Entry 6ZXQ (X-ray diffraction, 1.40 A resolution); this record covers chain A.

== Chain A ==
Protein: Adenylosuccinate synthetase
Source organism: Helicobacter pylori 26695
Notes: EC 6.3.4.4
UniProt: P56137 (PURA_HELPY); numbering as in UniProt (aligned over 1-411)
Chain sequence (419 residues; row label = number of the first residue in the row):
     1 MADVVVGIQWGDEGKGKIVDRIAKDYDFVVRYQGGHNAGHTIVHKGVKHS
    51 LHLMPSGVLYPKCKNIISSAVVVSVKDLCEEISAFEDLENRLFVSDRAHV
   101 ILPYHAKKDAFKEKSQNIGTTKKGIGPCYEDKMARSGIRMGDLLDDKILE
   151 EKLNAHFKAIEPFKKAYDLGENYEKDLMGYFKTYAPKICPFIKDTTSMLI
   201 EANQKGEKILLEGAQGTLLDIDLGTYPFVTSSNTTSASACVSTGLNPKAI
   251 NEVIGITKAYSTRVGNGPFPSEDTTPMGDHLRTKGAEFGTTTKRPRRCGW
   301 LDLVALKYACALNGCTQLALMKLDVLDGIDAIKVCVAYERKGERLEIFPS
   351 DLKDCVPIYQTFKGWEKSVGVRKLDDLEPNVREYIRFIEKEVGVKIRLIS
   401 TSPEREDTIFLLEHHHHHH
Not modelled in the structure: 1, 412-419
Differences from the reference sequence: expression tag (412-419)
Bound ions: Mg2+: Asp12, Gly39 (together with 6-O-phosphoryl inosine monophosphate, GDP, hadacidin)
Small-molecule neighbours:
  - GDP (guanosine-5'-diphosphate): Asp12, Glu13, Gly14, Lys15, Gly16, Lys17, Gly39, His40, Thr41, Val43, Thr290, Arg296, Met321, Lys322, Asp324, Val325, Ser400, Thr401, Ser402, Pro403
  - hadacidin (HDA): Asp12, Asn37, Ala38, Gly39, Thr121, Val264, Gly289, Thr290, Thr291, Thr292, Lys293, Arg294, Arg296
  - 6-O-phosphoryl inosine monophosphate (IMO): Trp10, Gly11, Asp12, Lys15, Asn37, Ala38, Gly39, His40, Ile118, Gly119, Thr120, Thr121, Lys122, Ile125, Gly126, Arg135, Ala214, Gln215, Leu219, Val229, Thr230, Val264, Gly265, Arg294
UniProt features mapped onto this chain:
  - active site: Asp12 (Proton acceptor), His40 (Proton donor)
  - binding site (GTP): Gly11 to Lys17, Gly39 to Thr41, Arg296, Lys322 to Asp324, Ser400 to Ser402
  - binding site (IMP): Asp12 to Lys15, Asn37 to His40, Thr121, Arg135, Gln215, Thr230, Arg294
  - binding site (Mg(2+)): Asp12, Gly39
  - binding site (substrate): Thr290 to Arg296

== Summary ==
Ligands of chain A: hadacidin, GDP and 6-O-phosphoryl inosine monophosphate. Asp12 and Gly39 coordinate Mg2+.
From UniProt: active-site residues Asp12 and His40, 17 GTP-binding residues, 13 IMP-binding residues and
Mg2+-binding residues Asp12 and Gly39.
Chain A is Adenylosuccinate synthetase (Helicobacter pylori 26695); the structure, Adenylosuccinate Synthetase
from H. pylori in complex with HDA, GDP, IMO, Mg, was determined by X-ray diffraction.
